3I55 - chains 0 and B of the 32 polymer chains in the assembly; structure by X-ray diffraction, 3.11 A resolution.

== Chain 0 ==
Molecule: 23S ribosomal RNA
Source organism: Haloarcula marismortui ATCC 43049
Sequence (2923 nucleotides; each row starts with the number of its first residue):
     1 GUUGGCUACU AUGCCAGCUG GUGGAUUGCU CGGCUCAGGC GCUGAUGAAG GACGUGCCAA
    61 GCUGCGAUAA GCUGUGGGGA GCCGCACGGA GGCGAAGAAC CACAGAUUUC CGAAUGAGAA
   121 UCUCUCUAAC AAUUGCUUCG CGCAAUGAGG AACCCCGAGA ACUGAAACAU CUCAGUAUCG
   181 GGAGGAACAG AAAACGCAAC GUGAUGUCGU UAGUAACCGC GAGUGAACGC GAUACAGCCC
   241 AAACCGAAGC CCUCACGGGC AAUGUGGUGU CAGGGCUACC UCUCAUCAGC CGACCGUCUU
   301 CACGAAGUCU CUUGGAAUAG AGCGUGAUAC AGGGUGACAA CCCCGUACUG AAGACCAGUA
   361 CGCUGUGCGG UAGUGCCAGA GUAGCGGGGG UUGGAUAUCC CUCGCGAAUA ACGCAGGCAU
   421 CGACUGCGAA GGCUAAACAC AACCUGAGAC CGAUAGUGAA CAAGUAGUGU GAACGAACGC
   481 UGCAAAGUAC CCUCAGAAGG GAGGCGAAAU AGAGCAUGAA AUCAGUUGGC GAUCGAGCGA
   541 CAGGGCAUAC AAGGUCCCUU GACGAAUGAC CGAGACGCGA GUCUCCAGUA AGACUCACGG
   601 GAAGCCGAUG UUCUGUCGUA CGUUUUGAAA AACGAGCCAG GGAGUGUGUC UGUAUGGCAA
   661 GUCUAACCGG AGUAUCCGGG GAGGCACAGG GAAACCGACA UGGCCGCAGG GCUUUGCCCG
   721 AGGGCCGCCG UCUUCAAGGG CGGGGAGCCA UGUGGACACG ACCCGAAUCC GGACGAUCUA
   781 CGCAUGGACA AGAUGAAGCG UGCCGAAAGG CACGUGGAAG UCUGUUAGAG UUGGUGUCCU
   841 ACAAUACCCU CUCGUGAUCU AUGUGUAGGG GUGAAAGGCC CAUCGAGUCC GGCAACAGCU
   901 GGUUCCAAUC GAAACAUGUC GAAGCAUGAC CUCCGCCGAG GUAGUCUGUG AGGUAGAGCG
   961 ACCGAUUGGU GUGUCCGCCU CCGAGAGGAG UCGGCACACC UGUCAAACUC CAAACUUACA
  1021 GACGCUGUUU GACGCGGGGA UUCCGGUGCG CGGGGUAAGC CUGUGUACCA GGAGGGGAAC
  1081 AACCCAGAGA UAGGUUAAGG UCCCCAAGUG UGGAUUAAGU GUAAUCCUCU GAAGGUGGUC
  1141 UCGAGCCCUA GACAGCCGGG AGGUGAGCUU AGAAGCAGCU ACCCUCUAAG AAAAGCGUAA
  1201 CAGCUUACCG GCCGAGGUUU GAGGCGCCCA AAAUGAUCGG GACUCAAAUC CACCACCGAG
  1261 ACCUGUCCGU ACCACUCAUA CUGGUAAUCG AGUAGAUUGG CGCUCUAAUU GGAUGGAAGC
  1321 AGGGGCGAGA GCUCCUGUGG ACCGAUUAGU GACGAAAAUC CUGGCCAUAG UAGCAGCGAU
  1381 AGUCGGGUGA GAACCCCGAC GGCCUAAUGG AUAAGGGUUC CUCAGCACUG CUGAUCAGCU
  1441 GAGGGUUAGC CGGUCCUAAG UCUCACCGCA ACUCGACUGA GACGAAAUGG GAAACAGGUU
  1501 AAUAUUCCUG UGCCAUCAUG CAGUGAAAGU UGACGCCCUG GGGUCGAUCA CGCCGGGCAU
  1561 UCGCCCGGUC GAACCGUCCA ACUCCGUGGA AGCCGUAAUG GCAGGAAGCG GACGAACGGC
  1621 GGCAUAGGGA AACGUGAUUC AACCUGGGGC CCAUGAAAAG ACGAGCAUGA UGUCCGUACC
  1681 GAGAACCGAC ACAGGUGUCC AUGGCGGCGA AAGCCAAGGC CUGUCGGGAG CAACCAACGU
  1741 UAGGGAAUUC GGCAAGUUAG UCCCGUACCU UCGGAAGAAG GGAUGCCUGC UCCGGAACGG
  1801 AGCAGGUCGC AGUGACUCGG AAGCUCGGAC UGUCUAGUAA CAACAUAGGU GACCGCAAAU
  1861 CCGCAAGGAC UCGUACGGUC ACUGAAUCCU GCCCAGUGCA GGUAUCUGAA CACCUCGUAC
  1921 AAGAGGACGA AGGACCUGUC AACGGCGGGG GUAACUAUGA CCCUCUUAAG GUAGCGUAGU
  1981 ACCUUGCCGC AUCAGUAGCG GCUUGCAUGA AUGGAUUAAC CAGAGCUUCA CUGUCCCAAC
  2041 GUUGGGCCCG GUGAACUGUA CAUUCCAGUG CGGAGUCUGG AGACACCCAG GGGGAAGCGA
  2101 AGACCCUAUG GAGCUUUACU GCAGGCUGUC GCUGAGACGU GGUCGCCGAU GUGCAGCAUA
  2161 GGUAGGAGUC GUUACAGAGG UACCCGCGCU AGCGGGCCAC CCAGACAACA GUGAAAUACU
  2221 ACCCGUCGGU GACUGCGACU CUCACUCCGG GAGGAGGACA CCGAUAGCCG GGCAGUUUGA
  2281 CUGGGGCGGU ACGCGCUCGA AAAGAUAUCG AGCGCGCCCU AUGGUCAUCU CAGCCGGGAC
  2341 AGAGACCCGG CGAAGAGUGC AAGAGCAAAA GAUGACUUGA CAGUGUUCUU CCCAACGAGG
  2401 AACGCUGACG CGAAAGCGUG GUCUAGCGAA CCAAUUAGCC UGCUUGAUGC GGGCAAUUGA
  2461 UGACAGAAAA GCUACCCUAG GGAUAACAGA GUCGUCACUC GCAAGAGCAC AUAUCGACCG
  2521 AGUGGCUUGC UACCUCGAUG UCGGUUCCCU CCAUCCUGCC CGUGCAGAAG CGGGCAAGGG
  2581 UGAGGUUGUU CGCCUAUUAA AGGAGGUCGU GAGCUGGGUU UAGACCGUCG UGAGACAGGU
  2641 CGGCUGCUAU CUACUGGGUG UGUAAUGGUG UCUGACAAGA ACGACCGUAU AGUACGAGAG
  2701 GAACUACGGU UGGUGGCCAC UGGUGUACCG GUUGUUCGAG AGAGCACGUG CCGGGUAGCC
  2761 ACGCCACACG GGGUAAGAGC UGAACGCAUC UAAGCUCGAA ACCCACUUGG AAAAGAGACA
  2821 CCGCCGAGGU CCCGCGUACA AGACGCGGUC GAUAGACUCG GGGUGUGCGC GUCGAGGUAA
  2881 CGAGACGUUA AGCCCACGAG CACUAACAGA CCAAAGCCAU CAU
Unresolved in the structure: 1-9, 126-127, 715, 971-998, 1560, 1952-1963, 2137-2236, 2339-2343, 2665-2666, 2915-2923
Modified positions: 1MA (6-hydro-1-methyladenosine-5'-monophosphate) at position 628, OMU (o2'-methyluridine 5'-monophosphate) at position 2587, OMG (o2'-methylguanosine-5'-monophosphate) at position 2588, UR3 (3-methyluridine-5'-monophoshate) at position 2619, PSU (pseudouridine-5'-monophosphate) at position 2621
Metal / ion sites: Mg2+ site 1 near G28 (its only coordinating residue here); Na+ site 1: C40, G41; Na+ site 2 near G56 (its only coordinating residue here); Sr2+ site 1 near A86 (its only coordinating residue here); Na+ site 3 near U108 (its only coordinating residue here); Mg2+ site 2 near U115 (its only coordinating residue here); Na+ site 4 near C141 (its only coordinating residue here); Na+ site 5 near U146 (its only coordinating residue here); Mg2+ site 3: C162, U163, U2276; Na+ site 6: A165, A166; Mg2+ site 4 near A166 (its only coordinating residue here); Mg2+ site 5: A167, C168; 67 more Mg2+ sites not listed; 43 more Na+ sites not listed; 37 more Sr2+ sites not listed
Ligand contacts: Mycalamide A (MYL): A2430, C2431, C2432, A2433, G2459, A2460

== Chain B ==
Name: 50S ribosomal protein L3P
Source organism: Haloarcula marismortui
UniProt: P20279 (RL3_HALMA); residues 0-337 here correspond to UniProt positions 1-338 (UniProt number = residue number + 1)
Amino-acid sequence (338 residues; numbered 0 to 337; the number before each row is that of its first residue; numbering starts at 0):
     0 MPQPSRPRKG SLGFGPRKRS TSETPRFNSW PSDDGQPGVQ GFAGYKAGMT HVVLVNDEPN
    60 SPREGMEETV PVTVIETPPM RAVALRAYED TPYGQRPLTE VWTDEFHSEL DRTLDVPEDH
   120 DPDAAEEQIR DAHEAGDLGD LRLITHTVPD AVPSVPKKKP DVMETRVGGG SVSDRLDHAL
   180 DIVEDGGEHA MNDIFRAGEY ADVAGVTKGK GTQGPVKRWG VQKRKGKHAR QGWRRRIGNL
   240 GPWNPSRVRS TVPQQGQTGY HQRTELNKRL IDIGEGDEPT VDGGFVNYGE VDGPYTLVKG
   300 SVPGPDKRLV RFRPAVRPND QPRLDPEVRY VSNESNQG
Unresolved in the structure: 0
Metal / ion sites: Sr2+ site 1: Gln230 (shared with G836(0), U2615(0) of chain 0); Na+ near Gln230 (its only coordinating residue here); Sr2+ site 2 near Ser245 (its only coordinating residue here); Mg2+ site 1: Asn335 (shared with A2757(0) of chain 0); Mg2+ site 2 near Gly337 (its only coordinating residue here)

== Chain 0 / chain B interface ==
Pairs across the interface - 332 pairs, chain 0 then chain B:
  G834(0) - Arg229(B)  phosphate contact
  U835(0) - Lys226(B)  phosphate contact
  U835(0) - Arg229(B)  salt bridge to the phosphate
  U835(0) - Gln230(B)  hydrogen bond to the phosphate
  G836(0) - Arg229(B)  phosphate contact
  G836(0) - Gln230(B)  phosphate contact
  U837(0) - Gln230(B)  phosphate contact
  U1234(0) - Pro244(B)  base contact
  U1234(0) - Arg246(B)  hydrogen bond to the base
  U1234(0) - Arg248(B)  sugar contact
  A1732(0) - Thr211(B)  hydrogen bond to the sugar
  A1732(0) - Gln212(B)  sugar contact
  A1733(0) - Thr211(B)  sugar contact
  A1733(0) - Gln212(B)  sugar contact
  A1733(0) - Gly213(B)  hydrogen bond to the phosphate
  A1733(0) - Gln254(B)  sugar contact
  C1734(0) - Gly213(B)  phosphate contact
  C1734(0) - Arg234(B)  salt bridge to the phosphate
  C1734(0) - Arg235(B)  hydrogen bond to the sugar
  C1735(0) - Gly231(B)  sugar contact
  C1735(0) - Trp232(B)  phosphate contact
  C1735(0) - Arg233(B)  hydrogen bond to the phosphate
  C1735(0) - Arg234(B)  hydrogen bond to the phosphate
  C1735(0) - Arg235(B)  salt bridge to the phosphate
  A1736(0) - Gly231(B)  phosphate contact
  A1736(0) - Arg233(B)  salt bridge to the phosphate
  G1751(0) - Lys226(B)  hydrogen bond to the base
  C1753(0) - Lys226(B)  hydrogen bond to the sugar
  C1753(0) - Arg229(B)  hydrogen bond to the base
  A1754(0) - Arg229(B)  hydrogen bond to the sugar
  U2034(0) - Gly225(B)  hydrogen bond to the phosphate
  C2035(0) - Lys224(B)  phosphate contact
  C2035(0) - Gly225(B)  hydrogen bond to the phosphate
  C2036(0) - Lys224(B)  salt bridge to the phosphate
  C2037(0) - Lys224(B)  hydrogen bond to the phosphate
  A2038(0) - Gln221(B)  phosphate contact
  A2038(0) - Lys222(B)  hydrogen bond to the phosphate
  A2038(0) - Lys224(B)  salt bridge to the phosphate
  A2039(0) - Lys222(B)  phosphate contact
  A2039(0) - Arg234(B)  salt bridge to the phosphate
  C2065(0) - Ser245(B)  phosphate contact
  C2065(0) - Arg246(B)  hydrogen bond to the phosphate
  C2066(0) - Pro244(B)  phosphate contact
  C2066(0) - Arg246(B)  salt bridge to the phosphate
  G2090(0) - Gln253(B)  hydrogen bond to the base
  G2090(0) - Gln254(B)  hydrogen bond to the sugar
  G2091(0) - Arg235(B)  hydrogen bond to the phosphate
  G2091(0) - Leu239(B)  base contact
  G2091(0) - Gln253(B)  hydrogen bond to the base
  G2092(0) - Trp232(B)  hydrogen bond to the phosphate
  G2092(0) - Arg235(B)  salt bridge to the phosphate
  G2092(0) - Leu239(B)  phosphate contact
  G2093(0) - Asn238(B)  phosphate contact
  G2093(0) - Leu239(B)  hydrogen bond to the phosphate
  G2093(0) - Gly240(B)  sugar contact
  G2093(0) - Pro241(B)  hydrogen bond to the sugar
  G2093(0) - Trp242(B)  hydrogen bond to the sugar
  G2093(0) - Pro244(B)  sugar contact
  G2093(0) - Ser245(B)  hydrogen bond to the base
  G2093(0) - Arg246(B)  hydrogen bond to the base
  G2093(0) - Val247(B)  base contact
  G2094(0) - Trp242(B)  sugar contact
  G2094(0) - Ser245(B)  sugar contact
  A2096(0) - Trp242(B)  sugar contact
  G2544(0) - His227(B)  base contact
  U2545(0) - Gln2(B)  hydrogen bond to the phosphate
  U2546(0) - Gln2(B)  base contact
  U2546(0) - Gln221(B)  sugar contact
  U2546(0) - Ile236(B)  sugar contact
  U2546(0) - Gly237(B)  hydrogen bond to the sugar
  U2546(0) - Asn238(B)  base contact
  C2547(0) - Gln2(B)  hydrogen bond to the base
  C2547(0) - Arg5(B)  salt bridge to the phosphate
  C2547(0) - Lys8(B)  phosphate contact
  C2547(0) - Val220(B)  phosphate contact
  C2547(0) - Gln221(B)  hydrogen bond to the phosphate
  C2547(0) - Ile236(B)  sugar contact
  C2547(0) - Gly237(B)  sugar contact
  C2547(0) - Asn238(B)  base contact
  C2547(0) - Pro252(B)  phosphate contact
  C2548(0) - Arg5(B)  salt bridge to the phosphate
  C2548(0) - Arg7(B)  phosphate contact
  C2548(0) - Lys8(B)  hydrogen bond to the phosphate
  C2548(0) - Pro241(B)  base contact
  C2548(0) - Arg248(B)  sugar contact
  C2548(0) - Thr250(B)  hydrogen bond to the phosphate
  C2548(0) - Val251(B)  sugar contact
  C2548(0) - Pro252(B)  sugar contact
  C2549(0) - Arg7(B)  salt bridge to the phosphate
  C2549(0) - Arg248(B)  hydrogen bond to the sugar
  C2549(0) - Thr250(B)  phosphate contact
  G2580(0) - Pro6(B)  phosphate contact
  U2581(0) - Ser4(B)  phosphate contact
  U2581(0) - Arg5(B)  hydrogen bond to the phosphate
  G2582(0) - Pro3(B)  phosphate contact
  G2582(0) - Ser4(B)  hydrogen bond to the phosphate
  A2583(0) - Pro3(B)  phosphate contact
  C2591(0) - Pro1(B)  phosphate contact
  G2606(0) - Pro241(B)  base contact
  G2606(0) - Asn243(B)  hydrogen bond to the sugar
  U2607(0) - Trp242(B)  stacking on the base
  U2607(0) - Asn243(B)  hydrogen bond to the phosphate
  G2609(0) - Asn238(B)  hydrogen bond to the base
  G2609(0) - Gly240(B)  base contact
  G2609(0) - Pro241(B)  sugar contact
  G2609(0) - Trp242(B)  hydrogen bond to the sugar
  U2610(0) - Asn238(B)  base contact
  U2610(0) - Trp242(B)  phosphate contact
  G2613(0) - Arg223(B)  hydrogen bond to the sugar
  G2613(0) - Trp232(B)  sugar contact
  G2613(0) - Gly237(B)  base contact
  C2614(0) - Arg223(B)  hydrogen bond to the sugar
  C2614(0) - His227(B)  hydrogen bond to the sugar
  C2614(0) - Gln230(B)  phosphate contact
  C2614(0) - Trp232(B)  sugar contact
  U2615(0) - Lys226(B)  phosphate contact
  U2615(0) - His227(B)  sugar contact
  U2615(0) - Gln230(B)  phosphate contact
  G2616(0) - Lys226(B)  salt bridge to the phosphate
  A2653(0) - Arg246(B)  sugar contact
  A2653(0) - Val247(B)  hydrogen bond to the sugar
  C2654(0) - Val247(B)  sugar contact
  C2654(0) - Arg248(B)  hydrogen bond to the sugar
  C2654(0) - Ser249(B)  phosphate contact
  C2654(0) - Gln253(B)  hydrogen bond to the sugar
  U2655(0) - Arg217(B)  hydrogen bond to the sugar
  U2655(0) - Ser249(B)  phosphate contact
  U2655(0) - Gln253(B)  hydrogen bond to the sugar
  U2655(0) - Gln254(B)  hydrogen bond to the sugar
  G2656(0) - Pro15(B)  phosphate contact
  G2656(0) - Arg16(B)  hydrogen bond to the phosphate
  G2656(0) - Lys17(B)  phosphate contact
  G2656(0) - Arg217(B)  hydrogen bond to the phosphate
  G2656(0) - Gly255(B)  sugar contact
  G2656(0) - Gln256(B)  hydrogen bond to the sugar
  G2657(0) - Lys17(B)  phosphate contact
  G2657(0) - Arg18(B)  hydrogen bond to the phosphate
  G2658(0) - Arg18(B)  salt bridge to the phosphate
  G2668(0) - Asp114(B)  hydrogen bond to the base
  U2669(0) - Thr112(B)  hydrogen bond to the sugar
  U2669(0) - Leu113(B)  sugar contact
  U2669(0) - Asp114(B)  sugar contact
  G2670(0) - Arg85(B)  base contact
  G2670(0) - Thr112(B)  sugar contact
  G2670(0) - Leu113(B)  sugar contact
  G2670(0) - Val161(B)  sugar contact
  U2671(0) - Arg25(B)  salt bridge to the phosphate
  U2671(0) - Arg85(B)  hydrogen bond to the base
  U2671(0) - Ile143(B)  sugar contact
  U2671(0) - Val161(B)  phosphate contact
  U2671(0) - Glu163(B)  hydrogen bond to the sugar
  C2672(0) - Arg25(B)  salt bridge to the phosphate
  C2672(0) - Arg85(B)  sugar contact
  C2672(0) - Tyr87(B)  hydrogen bond to the sugar
  C2672(0) - Arg141(B)  phosphate contact
  C2672(0) - Met162(B)  phosphate contact
  C2672(0) - Glu163(B)  hydrogen bond to the phosphate
  U2673(0) - Tyr87(B)  sugar contact
  U2673(0) - Gln94(B)  hydrogen bond to the sugar
  U2673(0) - Arg141(B)  salt bridge to the phosphate
  G2674(0) - Tyr92(B)  sugar contact
  G2674(0) - Gly93(B)  phosphate contact
  G2674(0) - Gln94(B)  hydrogen bond to the phosphate
  A2678(0) - Leu11(B)  hydrogen bond to the sugar
  A2678(0) - Gly12(B)  base contact
  G2679(0) - Leu11(B)  sugar contact
  G2679(0) - Gly12(B)  sugar contact
  A2681(0) - Ser10(B)  hydrogen bond to the base
  C2682(0) - Arg316(B)  salt bridge to the phosphate
  C2707(0) - Asn59(B)  phosphate contact
  G2708(0) - Glu57(B)  phosphate contact
  G2708(0) - Asn59(B)  sugar contact
  G2713(0) - Pro6(B)  sugar contact
  U2714(0) - Arg7(B)  phosphate contact
  U2714(0) - Lys8(B)  phosphate contact
  U2714(0) - Gly9(B)  hydrogen bond to the phosphate
  U2714(0) - Ser10(B)  hydrogen bond to the phosphate
  U2714(0) - Phe13(B)  sugar contact
  G2715(0) - Gly9(B)  phosphate contact
  G2715(0) - Ser10(B)  hydrogen bond to the phosphate
  G2715(0) - Phe13(B)  sugar contact
  G2715(0) - Arg16(B)  salt bridge to the phosphate
  G2715(0) - Arg262(B)  hydrogen bond to the phosphate
  G2715(0) - Glu264(B)  hydrogen bond to the base
  G2716(0) - Thr206(B)  sugar contact
  G2716(0) - Arg262(B)  salt bridge to the phosphate
  G2716(0) - Glu264(B)  hydrogen bond to the sugar
  G2716(0) - Ser300(B)  hydrogen bond to the base
  G2716(0) - Pro302(B)  sugar contact
  C2717(0) - Lys45(B)  hydrogen bond to the phosphate
  C2717(0) - Met48(B)  sugar contact
  C2717(0) - Thr206(B)  phosphate contact
  C2717(0) - Lys207(B)  hydrogen bond to the phosphate
  C2717(0) - Ser300(B)  sugar contact
  C2717(0) - Val301(B)  sugar contact
  C2717(0) - Pro302(B)  sugar contact
  C2717(0) - Gly303(B)  hydrogen bond to the phosphate
  C2718(0) - Lys45(B)  salt bridge to the phosphate
  C2718(0) - Met48(B)  sugar contact
  C2718(0) - Lys207(B)  salt bridge to the phosphate
  C2718(0) - Gly303(B)  phosphate contact
  A2719(0) - Met48(B)  sugar contact
  A2719(0) - Thr49(B)  hydrogen bond to the sugar
  A2719(0) - His50(B)  hydrogen bond to the sugar
  A2719(0) - Pro70(B)  base contact
  A2719(0) - Asn335(B)  sugar contact
  U2756(0) - Gln336(B)  phosphate contact
  U2756(0) - Gly337(B)  phosphate contact
  A2757(0) - Val285(B)  phosphate contact
  A2757(0) - Asn335(B)  phosphate contact
  A2757(0) - Gln336(B)  phosphate contact
  A2757(0) - Gly337(B)  phosphate contact
  G2758(0) - Asn286(B)  sugar contact
  C2759(0) - Lys207(B)  salt bridge to the phosphate
  C2759(0) - Lys209(B)  phosphate contact
  C2760(0) - Lys209(B)  salt bridge to the phosphate
  C2760(0) - Lys216(B)  salt bridge to the phosphate
  C2764(0) - Pro70(B)  sugar contact
  C2765(0) - Glu264(B)  base contact
  C2765(0) - Lys267(B)  hydrogen bond to the sugar
  C2765(0) - Lys298(B)  sugar contact
  C2765(0) - Gly299(B)  sugar contact
  C2765(0) - Ser300(B)  sugar contact
  A2766(0) - Leu265(B)  hydrogen bond to the sugar
  A2766(0) - Asn266(B)  sugar contact
  A2766(0) - Lys267(B)  sugar contact
  A2766(0) - Lys298(B)  salt bridge to the phosphate
  C2767(0) - Asn266(B)  hydrogen bond to the phosphate
  C2767(0) - Arg316(B)  hydrogen bond to the phosphate
  C2767(0) - Asn318(B)  hydrogen bond to the phosphate
  A2768(0) - Arg316(B)  hydrogen bond to the phosphate
  A2768(0) - Asn318(B)  hydrogen bond to the phosphate
  C2806(0) - Ser28(B)  hydrogen bond to the phosphate
  C2806(0) - Arg316(B)  sugar contact
  U2807(0) - Gly12(B)  base contact
  U2807(0) - Phe13(B)  sugar contact
  U2807(0) - Asn27(B)  hydrogen bond to the phosphate
  U2807(0) - Ser28(B)  hydrogen bond to the phosphate
  U2807(0) - Thr263(B)  hydrogen bond to the phosphate
  U2807(0) - Arg312(B)  salt bridge to the phosphate
  U2808(0) - Gly12(B)  sugar contact
  U2808(0) - Phe13(B)  sugar contact
  U2808(0) - Gly14(B)  hydrogen bond to the sugar
  U2808(0) - Asn27(B)  hydrogen bond to the phosphate
  U2808(0) - Gln261(B)  hydrogen bond to the phosphate
  U2808(0) - Arg262(B)  phosphate contact
  U2808(0) - Thr263(B)  hydrogen bond to the phosphate
  G2809(0) - Gly14(B)  sugar contact
  G2809(0) - Pro15(B)  sugar contact
  G2809(0) - Lys17(B)  phosphate contact
  G2809(0) - Gln261(B)  phosphate contact
  G2810(0) - Lys17(B)  salt bridge to the phosphate
  G2810(0) - Thr20(B)  hydrogen bond to the phosphate
  G2815(0) - Tyr92(B)  hydrogen bond to the base
  G2817(0) - Arg95(B)  hydrogen bond to the sugar
  A2818(0) - Arg95(B)  sugar contact
  A2818(0) - Pro96(B)  hydrogen bond to the sugar
  C2819(0) - Arg85(B)  hydrogen bond to the base
  C2819(0) - Pro96(B)  sugar contact
  C2819(0) - Leu97(B)  phosphate contact
  C2819(0) - Thr98(B)  phosphate contact
  C2819(0) - Glu99(B)  sugar contact
  A2820(0) - Leu97(B)  phosphate contact
  A2820(0) - Thr98(B)  phosphate contact
  A2820(0) - Glu99(B)  sugar contact
  A2820(0) - Trp101(B)  hydrogen bond to the sugar
  A2820(0) - His119(B)  phosphate contact
  C2821(0) - Asp114(B)  hydrogen bond to the sugar
  C2821(0) - Val115(B)  hydrogen bond to the sugar
  C2821(0) - Pro116(B)  sugar contact
  C2821(0) - Glu117(B)  phosphate contact
  C2821(0) - Asp118(B)  phosphate contact
  C2821(0) - His119(B)  salt bridge to the phosphate
  C2822(0) - Asp114(B)  sugar contact
  C2822(0) - Val115(B)  sugar contact
  C2822(0) - Glu117(B)  hydrogen bond to the phosphate
  C2822(0) - Asp118(B)  hydrogen bond to the phosphate
  G2823(0) - Glu117(B)  phosphate contact
  A2827(0) - Asp114(B)  sugar contact
  G2828(0) - Asp114(B)  phosphate contact
  U2837(0) - Glu22(B)  base contact
  U2837(0) - Lys156(B)  base contact
  U2837(0) - Pro304(B)  sugar contact
  U2837(0) - Asp305(B)  sugar contact
  U2837(0) - Lys306(B)  salt bridge to the phosphate
  U2837(0) - Arg307(B)  hydrogen bond to the phosphate
  A2838(0) - Lys207(B)  phosphate contact
  A2838(0) - Gly208(B)  hydrogen bond to the phosphate
  A2838(0) - Tyr259(B)  sugar contact
  A2838(0) - Arg307(B)  salt bridge to the phosphate
  C2839(0) - Arg18(B)  phosphate contact
  C2839(0) - Gly208(B)  phosphate contact
  C2839(0) - Lys209(B)  hydrogen bond to the phosphate
  C2839(0) - Gly210(B)  hydrogen bond to the phosphate
  C2839(0) - Gln256(B)  hydrogen bond to the phosphate
  A2840(0) - Gly210(B)  phosphate contact
  A2840(0) - Thr211(B)  hydrogen bond to the phosphate
  G2842(0) - Arg18(B)  hydrogen bond to the base
  A2843(0) - Arg18(B)  hydrogen bond to the base
  C2844(0) - Tyr259(B)  sugar contact
  G2845(0) - Glu22(B)  sugar contact
  C2846(0) - Pro155(B)  sugar contact
  C2846(0) - Lys156(B)  salt bridge to the phosphate
  C2846(0) - Lys157(B)  phosphate contact
  C2846(0) - Lys158(B)  phosphate contact
  G2847(0) - Arg111(B)  salt bridge to the phosphate
  G2847(0) - Pro155(B)  sugar contact
  G2847(0) - Lys156(B)  phosphate contact
  G2847(0) - Lys157(B)  hydrogen bond to the phosphate
  G2847(0) - Lys158(B)  hydrogen bond to the phosphate
  G2848(0) - Arg111(B)  salt bridge to the phosphate
  G2848(0) - Lys157(B)  salt bridge to the phosphate
  G2851(0) - Lys157(B)  hydrogen bond to the phosphate
  A2852(0) - Lys157(B)  salt bridge to the phosphate
  U2853(0) - Pro155(B)  phosphate contact
  G2860(0) - Gly282(B)  hydrogen bond to the base
  G2861(0) - Asp281(B)  hydrogen bond to the sugar
  G2861(0) - Gly282(B)  sugar contact
  G2861(0) - Ser334(B)  hydrogen bond to the sugar
  G2861(0) - Gln336(B)  hydrogen bond to the base
  G2862(0) - Ser334(B)  phosphate contact
  G2862(0) - Gln336(B)  hydrogen bond to the sugar
  C2897(0) - Val285(B)  sugar contact
  C2897(0) - Asn286(B)  hydrogen bond to the sugar
  C2897(0) - Gln336(B)  hydrogen bond to the base
  G2898(0) - Gly282(B)  sugar contact
  G2898(0) - Phe284(B)  sugar contact
  G2898(0) - Asn286(B)  phosphate contact
  G2898(0) - Tyr287(B)  sugar contact
  G2898(0) - Gly288(B)  phosphate contact
  G2898(0) - Glu289(B)  sugar contact
  A2899(0) - Glu289(B)  sugar contact
Other interface residues (no listed pair), chain 0 (126 interface residues in all): C1750, G2073, A2089, A2095, U2539, A2680, G2712, C2720, G2863
Other interface residues (no listed pair), chain B (145 interface residues in all): Ser19, Val154, Val215, His260, Gly283, Val315, Glu333

== Overview ==
The interface between chain 0 and chain B involves 126 residues on one side and 145 on the other; the contacts
include 117 hydrogen bonds, 36 salt bridges and 1 aromatic stacking contact. Polar contacts include
U1234(0)-Arg246(B), G1751(0)-Lys226(B) and C1753(0)-Arg229(B).
Chain 0 is 23S ribosomal RNA (Haloarcula marismortui ATCC 43049) and chain B is 50S ribosomal protein L3P
(Haloarcula marismortui); the structure, Co-crystal structure of Mycalamide A Bound to the Large Ribosomal
Subunit, was determined by X-ray diffraction, deposited together with 3I56.
